3V4K - chains A and B; structure by X-ray diffraction, 1.38 A resolution.

== Chain A (and B) ==
Name: DNA dC->dU-editing enzyme APOBEC-3G
Organism: Homo sapiens
Notes: EC 3.5.4.-; fragment: C-Terminal Domain; chain B of this document is another copy of the same molecule, construct and numbering; everything in this record applies to it too
Reference sequence: Q9HC16 (ABC3G_HUMAN); residues 191-380 here = UniProt positions 191-380
Chain sequence (203 residues; each row starts with the number of its first residue):
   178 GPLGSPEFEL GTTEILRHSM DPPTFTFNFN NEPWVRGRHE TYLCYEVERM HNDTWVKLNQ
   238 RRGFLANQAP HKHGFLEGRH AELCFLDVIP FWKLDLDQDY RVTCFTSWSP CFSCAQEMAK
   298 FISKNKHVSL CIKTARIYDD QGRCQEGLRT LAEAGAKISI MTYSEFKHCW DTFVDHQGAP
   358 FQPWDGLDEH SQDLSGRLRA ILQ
Unresolved in the structure: 178-194
Sequence notes: expression tag (178-190); engineered mutation Lys-234 (Leu in Q9HC16), Ala-243 (Cys in Q9HC16), Lys-310 (Phe in Q9HC16), Ala-356 (Cys in Q9HC16)
Ion coordination: Mg2+ near Glu-209 (its only coordinating residue here); Zn2+ site 1: His-248, His-250; Zn2+ site 2: His-257, Cys-288, Cys-291
UniProt features mapped onto this chain:
  - region (Interaction with DNA): Arg-213 to Arg-215, Arg-313 to Arg-320
  - active site: Glu-259 (Proton donor)
  - binding site (Zn(2+)): His-257, Cys-288, Cys-291
  - site: Asn-244 (Interaction with DNA)
  - modified residue: Thr-218 (Phosphothreonine)
  - cross-link ((Microbial infection) Glycyl lysine isopeptide (Lys-Gly)): Lys-249 (interchain with G-Cter in ubiquitin), Lys-270 (interchain with G-Cter in ubiquitin), Lys-297 (interchain with G-Cter in ubiquitin), Lys-301 (interchain with G-Cter in ubiquitin), Lys-303 (interchain with G-Cter in ubiquitin), Lys-334 (interchain with G-Cter in ubiquitin)
  - mutagenesis: Pro-210 (P210A/G: Nearly abolished catalytic efficiency of cytidine deaminase activity), Arg-213 (R213A: Slightly reduces enzyme activity; R213E: Reduces enzyme activity), Arg-215 (R215A/E: Abolishes enzyme activity), Glu-217 (E217K: Modifies the spectrum of action against mobile genetic elements; when associated with K-247), Thr-218 (T218A: Loss of phosphorylation. No effect on cytidine deaminase activity or HIV-1 restriction activity ...), Cys-221 (C221S: Does not decrease cytidine deaminase activity), Asn-244 (N244A: Abolishes enzyme activity), Gln-245 (Q245A: Nearly abolished cytidine deaminase activity), Pro-247 (P247K: Modifies the spectrum of action against mobile genetic elements; when associated with K-217), His-248 (H248A: Improved catalytic efficiency of cytidine deaminase activity), His-250 (H250A: Improved catalytic efficiency of cytidine deaminase activity), Arg-256 (R256A: Strongly reduced cytidine deaminase activity), 17 further mutagenesis entries in UniProt
Reported in the primary citation:
  - Zn2+ coordination: Cys-288, Cys-291
  - catalytic residues: Glu-259 (proposed by the authors, not directly observed)
  - mutagenesis - C321A: unchanged catalytic activity
  - mutagenesis - C321F, C321L, C321W, C321Y: decreased catalytic activity
  - conformationally variable residues (side-chain flip): Tyr-315 (from molecular simulation)
  - contacts within the chain: Trp-285/Tyr-315 (from molecular simulation)

== Interface between chain A and chain B ==
Pairs across the interface (6; chain A residue first):
  Tyr-340(A) with Tyr-340(B), hydrophobic; Pro-360(B)
  Ser-341(A) with Tyr-340(B); Asp-365(B)
  Asp-365(A) with Tyr-340(B), hydrogen bond; Lys-344(B), salt bridge
Also at the interface, not in a pair above, chain A (4 interface residues in all): Thr-339
Also at the interface, not in a pair above, chain B (5 interface residues in all): Ser-341

== Overview ==
4 residues of chain A face 5 of chain B across their interface; the contacts include 1 hydrogen bond and 1
salt bridge. Polar contacts include Asp-365(A)/Lys-344(B) and Asp-365(A)/Tyr-340(B). The paper reports the
catalytic residue Glu-259(A); C321F, C321L and C321W of chain A, among others, reduce catalytic activity; 5
substitutions were tested in all.
Chain A and chain B are both DNA dC->dU-editing enzyme APOBEC-3G (Homo sapiens); the structure, First-In-Class
Small Molecule Inhibitors of the Single-strand DNA Cytosine Deaminase APOBEC3G, was determined by X-ray
diffraction together with 3V4J from the same study.
